3GK8 - chains L and H; structure by X-ray diffraction, 2.00 A resolution.

Chain L:
Name: Fab 14 Light Chain
From: Mus musculus
Notes: antibody fragment or engineered binder
Sequence (214 residues; row label = number of the first residue in the row):
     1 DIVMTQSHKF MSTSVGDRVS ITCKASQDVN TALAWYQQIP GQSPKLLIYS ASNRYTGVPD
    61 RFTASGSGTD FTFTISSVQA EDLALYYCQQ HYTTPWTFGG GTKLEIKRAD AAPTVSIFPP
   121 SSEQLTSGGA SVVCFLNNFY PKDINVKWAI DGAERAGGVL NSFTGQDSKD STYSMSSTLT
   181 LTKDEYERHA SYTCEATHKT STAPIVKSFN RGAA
Disulfide bonds: Cys-23/Cys-88, Cys-134/Cys-194

Chain H:
Name: Fab 14 Heavy Chain
From: Mus musculus
Notes: antibody fragment or engineered binder
Sequence (220 residues; each row starts with the number of its first residue):
     1 AVHLQGTELV KPGASAGVKL SCKASGYTFT NYDMNWVRQR PEQGLEWIGW IFPGDGSTRY
    61 NEKFKGKATL TTDKSSSTAY QLNRLTSEDS AVYFCARRGF HGSYSFAYWG QGTLVTVSGA
   121 KTTAPSVYPL APAAGAAGAG SSVTLGCLVK GYFPEPVTLT WNSGSLSSGV HTFPAVLADL
   181 YTLSSSVTVT SSTWPAESIT CNVAHPASST KVDKKIEPRG
Disulfide bonds: Cys-22/Cys-95, Cys-147/Cys-201

Interface between chain L and chain H:
Residue-residue contacts (69; chain L residue first):
  Asp-1(L) / Glu-62(H)
  Ala-34(L) / Ser-105(H)
  Tyr-36(L) / Ser-105(H)
  Tyr-36(L) / Phe-106(H)  hydrogen bond (side chain-backbone)
  Tyr-36(L) / Trp-109(H)  hydrophobic
  Gln-38(L) / Gln-39(H)  hydrogen bond
  Gln-38(L) / Phe-94(H)
  Ser-43(L) / Phe-94(H)
  Ser-43(L) / Trp-109(H)
  Ser-43(L) / Gly-110(H)
  Pro-44(L) / Trp-109(H)
  Leu-46(L) / Ser-105(H)
  Leu-46(L) / Phe-106(H)
  Leu-46(L) / Ala-107(H)  hydrophobic
  Tyr-49(L) / Ser-105(H)
  Tyr-55(L) / Ala-107(H)
  Tyr-55(L) / Tyr-108(H)
  Tyr-87(L) / Gln-39(H)  hydrogen bond
  Tyr-87(L) / Leu-45(H)  hydrophobic
  His-91(L) / Tyr-104(H)
  His-91(L) / Ser-105(H)
  Thr-94(L) / Trp-50(H)
  Thr-94(L) / Arg-59(H)  hydrogen bond
  Pro-95(L) / Asn-61(H)
  Pro-95(L) / Glu-62(H)
  Trp-96(L) / Trp-47(H)
  Trp-96(L) / Trp-50(H)  hydrophobic
  Trp-96(L) / Tyr-104(H)  hydrophobic
  Trp-96(L) / Phe-106(H)
  Phe-98(L) / Leu-45(H)
  Ser-116(L) / Thr-144(H)
  Phe-118(L) / Leu-130(H)  hydrophobic
  Phe-118(L) / Ala-131(H)
  Phe-118(L) / Thr-144(H)
  Pro-119(L) / Arg-219(H)
  Pro-120(L) / Arg-219(H)  hydrogen bond (backbone-side chain)
  Ser-121(L) / Tyr-128(H)
  Ser-121(L) / Pro-129(H)
  Ser-121(L) / Arg-219(H)
  Glu-123(L) / Tyr-128(H)
  Glu-123(L) / Pro-129(H)
  Glu-123(L) / Lys-214(H)  salt bridge
  Gln-124(L) / Tyr-128(H)
  Gln-124(L) / Lys-150(H)
  Ser-127(L) / Tyr-128(H)
  Ser-131(L) / Leu-148(H)
  Phe-135(L) / Phe-173(H)  hydrophobic
  Phe-135(L) / Ser-184(H)
  Phe-135(L) / Ser-185(H)
  Phe-135(L) / Ser-186(H)
  Asn-137(L) / His-171(H)
  Asn-137(L) / Phe-173(H)
  Asn-137(L) / Ser-186(H)  hydrogen bond
  Asn-138(L) / His-171(H)  hydrogen bond
  Leu-160(L) / Val-176(H)  hydrophobic
  Leu-160(L) / Thr-182(H)
  Asn-161(L) / Val-176(H)
  Ser-162(L) / Phe-173(H)
  Ser-162(L) / Pro-174(H)  hydrogen bond (side chain-backbone)
  Phe-163(L) / Phe-173(H)  hydrophobic
  Phe-163(L) / Pro-174(H)
  Thr-164(L) / Thr-172(H)
  Thr-164(L) / Phe-173(H)
  Ser-174(L) / His-171(H)  hydrogen bond
  Ser-174(L) / Phe-173(H)
  Met-175(L) / Phe-173(H)
  Ser-176(L) / Phe-173(H)
  Ser-176(L) / Ser-184(H)  hydrogen bond
  Ala-214(L) / Ala-134(H)  hydrophobic
Also at the interface, not in a pair above, chain L (41 interface residues in all): Gln-42, Gln-89, Ser-122, Val-133, Thr-180
Also at the interface, not in a pair above, chain H (42 interface residues in all): Val-37, Glu-46, Ser-103, Val-127, Pro-132, Ala-133, Leu-145, Gly-146

In short:
41 residues of chain L face 42 of chain H across their interface, with 10 hydrogen bonds and 1 salt bridge.
Among the polar pairs are Glu-123(L)/Lys-214(H), Tyr-36(L)/Phe-106(H) and Gln-38(L)/Gln-39(H).
Here chain L is Fab 14 Light Chain and chain H is Fab 14 Heavy Chain, both from Mus musculus. Entry 3GK8
(X-ray crystal structure of the Fab from MAb 14, mouse antibody against Canine Parvovirus) was determined by
X-ray diffraction together with 3IY0, 3IY1, 3IY2, 3IY3, 3IY4 and 3IY7 from the same study.
